Entry 3O9W (X-ray diffraction, 2.80 A resolution); this record covers chains A and D of the 4 polymer chains in the assembly.

Chain A:
Molecule: Antigen-presenting glycoprotein CD1d1
Organism: Mus musculus
UniProtKB: P11609 (CD1D1_MOUSE); residues 1-279 here correspond to UniProt positions 19-297 (UniProt number = residue number + 18)
Amino-acid sequence (285 residues; each row starts with the number of its first residue):
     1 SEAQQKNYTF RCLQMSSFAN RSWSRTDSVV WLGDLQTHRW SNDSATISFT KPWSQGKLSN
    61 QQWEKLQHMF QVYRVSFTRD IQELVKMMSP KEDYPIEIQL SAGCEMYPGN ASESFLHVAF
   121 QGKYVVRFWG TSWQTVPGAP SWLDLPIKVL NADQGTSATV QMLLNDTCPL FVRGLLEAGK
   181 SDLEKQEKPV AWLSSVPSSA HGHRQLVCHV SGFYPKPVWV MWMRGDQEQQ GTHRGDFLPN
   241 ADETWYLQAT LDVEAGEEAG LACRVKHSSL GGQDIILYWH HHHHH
Disordered / not traced: 1-5, 280-285
Construct notes: variant His201 (Asp219 in P11609); expression tag (280-285)
Disulfides: Cys208-Cys263
Covalently attached groups: N-acetylglucosamine (NAG) linked to Asn20, Asn42; glycan linked to Asn165
Residues lining bound ligands: 1O2 ((2S)-3-(alpha-D-galactopyranosyloxy)-2-(hexadecanoyloxy)propyl (9Z)-octadec-9-enoate): Phe10, Cys12, Gln14, Ser28, Val30, Trp40, Ile47, Trp63, Leu66, Met69, Phe70, Tyr73, Ser76, Phe77, Asp80, Ile81, Leu84, Val85, Leu100, Ala102, Val118, Phe120, Val126, Trp133, Trp142, Leu143, Leu150, Asp153, Gly155, Thr156, Thr159, Val160, Leu163, Phe171
Swiss-Prot annotation at these positions:
  - binding site (a D-galactosylceramide): Asp80, Asp153 to Thr156
  - glycosylation (N-linked (GlcNAc...) asparagine): Asn7, Asn20, Asn42, Asn110, Asn165
From the paper describing this entry:
  - binding site for 1O2: Asp153
  - conformationally variable residues: Leu84, Val149, Leu150

Chain D:
Molecule: Vbeta8.2 chimera (Mouse variable domain, Human T-cell receptor beta-2 chain C region constant domain)
Organism: Mus musculus
UniProtKB: A0A5B9 (TRBC2_HUMAN); residues 130-240 here correspond to UniProt positions 18-128 (UniProt number = residue number - 112)
Amino-acid sequence (241 residues; numbered 0 to 240; the number before each row is that of its first residue; numbering starts at 0):
     0 MEAAVTQSPR NKVAVTGGKV TLSCNQTNNH NNMYWYRQDT GHGLRLIHYS YGAGSTEKGD
    60 IPDGYKASRP SQENFSLILE LATPSQTSVY FCASGDEGYT QYFGPGTRLL VLEDLRNVTP
   120 PKVSLFEPSK AEISHTQKAT LVCLATGFYP DHVELSWWVN GKEVHSGVCT DPQPLKEQPA
   180 LNDSRYSLSS RLRVSATFWQ NPRNHFRCQV QFYGLSENDE WTQDRAKPVT QIVSAEAWGR
   240 A
Disordered / not traced: 0-1
Construct notes: engineered mutation Cys168 (Ser56 in A0A5B9), Ser186 (Cys74 in A0A5B9)
Disulfides: Cys23-Cys91, Cys142-Cys207

How chain A and chain D interact:
Pairs across the interface (10):
  Arg21(A) - Glu56(D)  salt bridge
  Glu83(A) - Tyr48(D)  hydrogen bond
  Glu83(A) - Tyr50(D)  hydrogen bond
  Lys86(A) - Tyr48(D)  hydrogen bond
  Lys86(A) - Tyr50(D)
  Lys86(A) - Glu56(D)
  Met87(A) - Tyr50(D)  hydrophobic
  Leu145(A) - Asn30(D)
  Lys148(A) - Glu96(D)  salt bridge
  Ala152(A) - Glu96(D)
Other interface residues (no listed pair), chain A (8 interface residues in all): Val149
Other interface residues (no listed pair), chain D (6 interface residues in all): Ser54

Overview:
8 residues of chain A face 6 of chain D across their interface; the contacts include 3 hydrogen bonds and 2
salt bridges. Polar contacts include Arg21(A)-Glu56(D), Lys148(A)-Glu96(D) and Glu83(A)-Tyr48(D). Chain A
binds compound 1O2. From the paper: a binding site for 1O2 at Asp153(A); conformational variability at
Leu84(A), Val149(A) and Leu150(A).
Chain A is Antigen-presenting glycoprotein CD1d1 and chain D is Vbeta8.2 chimera (Mouse variable domain, Human
T-cell receptor beta-2 chain C region constant domain), both from Mus musculus; the structure, Recognition of
a Glycolipid Antigen by the iNKT Cell TCR, was determined by X-ray diffraction together with 3O8X from the
same study.
